6BO7 - chains A and D of the 4 polymer chains in the assembly; structure by X-ray diffraction, 2.86 A resolution.

[Chain A (and D)]
Name: Hypoxanthine phosphoribosyltransferase
Source organism: Plasmodium vivax
Notes: EC 2.4.2.8; chain D of this document is another copy of the same molecule, construct and numbering; everything in this record applies to it too
UniProtKB: A0A1G4HBT9 (A0A1G4HBT9_PLAVI); residues 2-233 here = UniProt positions 2-233
Chain sequence (238 residues; each row starts with the number of its first residue; numbers below 1 keep their minus sign (His-4 is residue -4)):
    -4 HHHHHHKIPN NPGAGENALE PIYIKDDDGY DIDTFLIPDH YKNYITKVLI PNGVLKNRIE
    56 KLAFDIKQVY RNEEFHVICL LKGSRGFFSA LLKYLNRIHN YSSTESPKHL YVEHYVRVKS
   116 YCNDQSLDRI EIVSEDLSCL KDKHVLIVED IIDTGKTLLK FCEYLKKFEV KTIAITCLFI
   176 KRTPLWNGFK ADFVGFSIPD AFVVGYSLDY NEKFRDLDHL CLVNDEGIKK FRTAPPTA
Not modelled in the structure: -4 to -2, 115-124, 229-233 (chain D: -4 to 1, 116-124, 229-233)
Construct notes: expression tag (-4 to 1)
Ion coordination: Mg2+ site 1: Glu144, Asp145; Mg2+ site 2: Asp204 (together with YPG)
Small-molecule neighbours: YPG ([3-[(3R,4R)-3-(2-azanyl-6-oxidanylidene-1H-purin-9-yl)-4-[(2S)-2-oxidanyl-2-phosphono-ethoxy]pyrrolidin-1-y l]-3-oxidanylidene-propyl]phosphonic acid): Leu76, Lys77, Gly78, Arg112, Glu144, Ile146, Ile147, Asp148, Thr149, Gly150, Lys151, Thr152, Leu153, Lys176, Ala196, Phe197, Val198, Val199, Leu203, Asp204, Arg210

[How chain A and chain D interact]
Contacting residue pairs (9; chain A residue first):
  Glu55(A) - Tyr96(D)  hydrogen bond
  Arg92(A) - Arg92(D)
  Arg92(A) - Tyr96(D)
  Tyr96(A) - Glu55(D)  hydrogen bond
  Tyr96(A) - Tyr89(D)
  Tyr96(A) - Arg92(D)
  Tyr96(A) - Ile93(D)  hydrophobic
  Tyr96(A) - Tyr96(D)  hydrophobic
  Ser97(A) - Tyr96(D)  hydrogen bond (side chain-backbone)
Interface residues without a listed pair, chain A (6 interface residues in all): Tyr89, Ile93

[In short]
6 residues of chain A face 5 of chain D across their interface; the contacts include 3 hydrogen bonds. Polar
contacts include Glu55(A)-Tyr96(D) and Ser97(A)-Tyr96(D). Bound to chain A: compound YPG. Glu144(A) and
Asp145(A) coordinate Mg2+ site 1.
Both chains are Hypoxanthine phosphoribosyltransferase (Plasmodium vivax). Entry 6BO7 (Crystal structure of
Plasmodium vivax hypoxanthine guanine phosphoribosyltransferase in complex with
[3R,4R]-4-guanin-9-yl-3-((S)-2-hydroxy-2-phosphonoethyl)oxy-1-N-(phosphonopropionyl)pyrrolidine) was
determined by X-ray diffraction, deposited together with 6BNJ and 5HIA.
